PDB entry 4A0W | electron microscopy, 13.90 A resolution (very low resolution: no residue pairs are listed; an interface is given only as per-side residue counts) | chains E and G of the 16 polymer chains in the assembly

Chain E (and G):
Protein: T-complex protein 1 subunit beta
Organism: Bos taurus
Notes: chain G of this document is another copy of the same molecule, construct and numbering; everything in this record applies to it too
Reference sequence: Q3ZBH0 (TCPB_BOVIN); residues 1-513 here correspond to UniProt positions 14-526 (UniProt number = residue number + 13)
Sequence (513 residues; row label = number of the first residue in the row):
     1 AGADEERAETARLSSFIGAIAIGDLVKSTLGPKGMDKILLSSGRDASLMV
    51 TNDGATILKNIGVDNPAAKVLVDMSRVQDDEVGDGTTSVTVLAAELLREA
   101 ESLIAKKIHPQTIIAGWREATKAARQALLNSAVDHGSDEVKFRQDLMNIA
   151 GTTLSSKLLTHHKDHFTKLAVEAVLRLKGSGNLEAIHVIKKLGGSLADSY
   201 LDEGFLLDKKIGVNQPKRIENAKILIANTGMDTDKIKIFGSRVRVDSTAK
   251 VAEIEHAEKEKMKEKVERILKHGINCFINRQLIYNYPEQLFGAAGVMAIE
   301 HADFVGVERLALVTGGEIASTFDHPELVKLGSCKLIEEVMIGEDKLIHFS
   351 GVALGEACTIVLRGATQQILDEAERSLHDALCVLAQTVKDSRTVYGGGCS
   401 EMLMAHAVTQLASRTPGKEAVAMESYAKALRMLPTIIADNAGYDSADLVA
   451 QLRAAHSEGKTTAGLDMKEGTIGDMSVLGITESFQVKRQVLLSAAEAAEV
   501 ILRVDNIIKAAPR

How chain E and chain G interact:
At this resolution (14 A) residue pairs are not listed: 24 residues of chain E and 22 of chain G lie at the interface.

Summary:
24 residues of chain E face 22 of chain G across their interface.
Chain E and chain G are both T-complex protein 1 subunit beta (Bos taurus); the structure, model built against
symmetry-free cryo-EM map of TRiC-ADP-AlFx, was determined by electron microscopy, deposited together with
4A0O, 4A0V and 4A13.
